7MQR - chains J and F of the 10 polymer chains in the assembly; structure by electron microscopy, 4.10 A resolution (low resolution: residue-level contacts below are approximate; hydrogen-bond / salt-bridge calls are withheld).

# Chain J
Name: Insulin B chain
UniProt: P01308 (INS_HUMAN); residues 1-22 here correspond to UniProt positions 25-46 (UniProt number = residue number + 24)
Amino-acid sequence (22 residues; row label = number of the first residue in the row):
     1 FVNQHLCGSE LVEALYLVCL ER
Not modelled in the structure: 1-4, 21-22
Differences from the reference sequence: engineered mutation Glu10 (His34 in P01308), Leu20 (Gly44 in P01308)

# Chain F
Name: Isoform Short of Insulin receptor
Organism: Homo sapiens
Notes: EC 2.7.10.1; fragment: Ectodomain
UniProt: P06213 (INSR_HUMAN), isoform P06213-2; residues 1-916 here correspond to UniProt positions 28-943 (UniProt number = residue number + 27)
Amino-acid sequence (916 residues; each row starts with the number of its first residue):
     1 HLYPGEVCPG MDIRNNLTRL HELENCSVIE GHLQILLMFK TRPEDFRDLS FPKLIMITDY
    61 LLLFRVYGLE SLKDLFPNLT VIRGSRLFFN YALVIFEMVH LKELGLYNLM NITRGSVRIE
   121 KNNELCYLAT IDWSRILDSV EDNYIVLNKD DNEECGDICP GTAKGKTNCP ATVINGQFVE
   181 RCWTHSHCQK VCPTICKSHG CTAEGLCCHS ECLGNCSQPD DPTKCVACRN FYLDGRCVET
   241 CPPPYYHFQD WRCVNFSFCQ DLHHKCKNSR RQGCHQYVIH NNKCIPECPS GYTMNSSNLL
   301 CTPCLGPCPK VCHLLEGEKT IDSVTSAQEL RGCTVINGSL IINIRGGNNL AAELEANLGL
   361 IEEISGYLKI RRSYALVSLS FFRKLRLIRG ETLEIGNYSF YALDNQNLRQ LWDWSKHNLT
   421 ITQGKLFFHY NPKLCLSEIH KMEEVSGTKG RQERNDIALK TNGDQASCEN ELLKFSYIRT
   481 SFDKILLRWE PYWPPDFRDL LGFMLFYKEA PYQNVTEFDG QDACGSNSWT VVDIDPPLRS
   541 NDPKSQNHPG WLMRGLKPWT QYAIFVKTLV TFSDERRTYG AKSDIIYVQT DATNPSVPLD
   601 PISVSNSSSQ IILKWKPPSD PNGNITHYLV FWERQAEDSE LFELDYCLKG LKLPSRTWSP
   661 PFESEDSQKH NQSEYEDSAG ECCSCPKTDS QILKELEESS FRKTFEDYLH NVVFVPRPSR
   721 KRRSLGDVGN VTVAVPTVAA FPNTSSTSVP TSPEEHRPFE KVVNKESLVI SGLRHFTGYR
   781 IELQACNQDT PEERCSVAAY VSARTMPEAK ADDIVGPVTH EIFENNVVHL MWQEPKEPNG
   841 LIVLYEVSYR RYGDEELHLC VSRKHFALER GCRLRGLSPG NYSVRIRATS LAGNGSWTEP
   901 TYFYVTDYLD VPSNIA
Not modelled in the structure: 163-167, 271-273, 519-527, 657-690, 718-753, 911-916
Swiss-Prot annotation at these positions:
  - region: Glu706 to Phe714 (Insulin-binding)
  - site: Phe39 (Insulin-binding)
  - modified residue: Ser373 (Phosphoserine), Tyr374 (Phosphotyrosine), Ser380 (Phosphoserine)
  - glycosylation (N-linked (GlcNAc...) asparagine): Asn16, Asn25, Asn78, Asn111, Asn215, Asn255, Asn295, Asn337, Asn397, Asn418, Asn514, Asn606, Asn624, Asn671
Disulfides: Cys8-Cys26, Cys126-Cys155, Cys159-Cys182, Cys169-Cys188, Cys192-Cys201, Cys196-Cys207, Cys208-Cys216, Cys212-Cys225, Cys228-Cys237, Cys241-Cys253, Cys259-Cys284, Cys266-Cys274, Cys288-Cys301, Cys304-Cys308, Cys312-Cys333, Cys435-Cys468, Cys647-Cys860, Cys786-Cys795
Covalent attachments: N-acetylglucosamine (NAG) linked to Asn16, Asn25, Asn111, Asn215, Asn255, Asn337, Asn397, Asn418, Asn606, Asn624

# Chain J / chain F interface
Contacting residue pairs (11):
  His5(J) - Arg554(F)
  Leu6(J) - Lys484(F)
  Glu10(J) - Lys484(F)
  Glu13(J) - Lys484(F)
  Leu17(J) - Arg479(F)
  Leu17(J) - Thr480(F)
  Leu17(J) - Ser481(F)
  Leu17(J) - Leu486(F)
  Val18(J) - Leu486(F)
  Leu20(J) - Tyr477(F)
  Leu20(J) - Arg479(F)
Interface residues without a listed pair, chain J (8 interface residues in all): Ala14
Interface residues without a listed pair, chain F (10 interface residues in all): Asp483, Arg488, Leu552

# Summary
Chain J and chain F form an interface of 8 and 10 residues respectively. Covalently linked
N-acetylglucosamine: at Asn16(F), Asn25(F), Asn111(F), Asn215(F), Asn255(F) and Asn337(F) and 4 more.
Chain J is Insulin B chain and chain F is Isoform Short of Insulin receptor (Homo sapiens); the structure, The
insulin receptor ectodomain in complex with four venom hybrid insulins - symmetric conformation, was
determined by electron microscopy (same publication as 7MQO and 7MQS).
